PDB entry 1WPU | X-ray diffraction, 1.48 A resolution | chains A and B of the 4 polymer chains in the assembly

# Chain A (and B)
Molecule: Hut operon positive regulatory protein
Organism: Bacillus subtilis
Notes: chain B of this document is another copy of the same molecule, construct and numbering; everything in this record applies to it too
UniProtKB: P10943 (HUTP_BACSU); residues 2-148 here correspond to UniProt positions 1-147 (UniProt number = residue number - 1)
Amino-acid sequence (147 residues; row label = number of the first residue in the row):
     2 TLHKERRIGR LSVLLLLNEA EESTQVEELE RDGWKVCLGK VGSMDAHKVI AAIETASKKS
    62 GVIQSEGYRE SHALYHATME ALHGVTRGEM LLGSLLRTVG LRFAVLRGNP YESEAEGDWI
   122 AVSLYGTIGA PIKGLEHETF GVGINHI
Sequence notes: engineered mutation Ile-51 (Val50 in P10943)
Ion coordination: Mg2+: His-73, His-77, His-138 (together with histidine)
Ligand contacts: histidine (HIS): Tyr-69, His-73, Tyr-76, His-77, Arg-88, Leu-97, Arg-98, Ile-129, Gly-130, Ala-131, Leu-136, His-138

# How chain A and chain B interact
Residue-residue contacts - 46 pairs, chain A then chain B:
  Thr-2(A) / Gly-135(B)  hydrogen bond (backbone-backbone)
  Leu-3(A) / Thr-128(B)
  Arg-8(A) / Glu-20(B)  salt bridge
  Arg-8(A) / Tyr-126(B)
  Arg-8(A) / Glu-139(B)
  Ile-9(A) / Glu-139(B)  hydrogen bond (backbone-side chain)
  Gly-10(A) / Glu-139(B)  hydrogen bond (backbone-side chain)
  Gly-10(A) / Phe-141(B)
  Arg-11(A) / Leu-18(B)  hydrogen bond (side chain-backbone)
  Arg-11(A) / Glu-20(B)  salt bridge
  Arg-11(A) / Tyr-126(B)
  Arg-11(A) / Glu-139(B)  hydrogen bond (backbone-side chain)
  Arg-11(A) / Phe-141(B)
  Val-14(A) / Val-14(B)  hydrophobic
  Val-14(A) / Leu-18(B)  hydrophobic
  Val-14(A) / Phe-141(B)  hydrophobic
  Leu-18(A) / Arg-11(B)  hydrogen bond (backbone-side chain)
  Leu-18(A) / Val-14(B)  hydrophobic
  Leu-18(A) / Leu-15(B)  hydrophobic
  Glu-20(A) / Arg-8(B)  salt bridge
  Glu-81(A) / Arg-88(B)  salt bridge
  His-84(A) / Arg-88(B)
  His-84(A) / Gly-89(B)
  Gly-85(A) / Gly-85(B)
  Arg-88(A) / Glu-81(B)  salt bridge
  Arg-88(A) / His-84(B)
  Gly-89(A) / His-84(B)
  Tyr-112(A) / Glu-137(B)  hydrogen bond (side chain-backbone)
  Tyr-112(A) / His-138(B)
  Tyr-126(A) / Arg-8(B)
  Tyr-126(A) / Arg-11(B)
  Thr-128(A) / Leu-3(B)
  Gly-135(A) / Thr-2(B)
  Glu-137(A) / Tyr-112(B)  hydrogen bond (backbone-side chain)
  His-138(A) / Tyr-112(B)
  Glu-139(A) / Arg-8(B)
  Glu-139(A) / Ile-9(B)  hydrogen bond (side chain-backbone)
  Glu-139(A) / Gly-10(B)  hydrogen bond (side chain-backbone)
  Glu-139(A) / Arg-11(B)  hydrogen bond (side chain-backbone)
  Glu-139(A) / Ile-145(B)
  Phe-141(A) / Gly-10(B)
  Phe-141(A) / Arg-11(B)
  Phe-141(A) / Val-14(B)  hydrophobic
  Phe-141(A) / Val-143(B)  hydrophobic
  Val-143(A) / Phe-141(B)  hydrophobic
  Ile-145(A) / Glu-139(B)
Also at the interface, not in a pair above, chain A (27 interface residues in all): Leu-15, Trp-120, Lys-134
Also at the interface, not in a pair above, chain B (26 interface residues in all): Trp-120

# Overview
27 residues of chain A and 26 residues of chain B are in contact; the contacts include 11 hydrogen bonds and 5
salt bridges. Polar contacts include Arg-8(A)/Glu-20(B), Arg-11(A)/Glu-20(B) and Glu-81(A)/Arg-88(B). Ligands
of chain A: histidine. His-73(A), His-77(A) and His-138(A) coordinate Mg2+.
Both chains are Hut operon positive regulatory protein (Bacillus subtilis). Entry 1WPU (Crystal Structure of
the HutP antitermination complex bound to a single stranded region of hut mRNA) was determined by X-ray
diffraction.
